1I2R - chains A and B; structure by X-ray diffraction, 2.10 A resolution.

# Chain A (and B)
Protein: Transaldolase B
From: Escherichia coli
Notes: EC 2.2.1.2; chain B of this document is another copy of the same molecule, construct and numbering; everything in this record applies to it too
UniProt: P0A870 (TALB_ECOLI); residues 2-317 here correspond to UniProt positions 1-316 (UniProt number = residue number - 1)
Sequence (316 residues; each row starts with the number of its first residue):
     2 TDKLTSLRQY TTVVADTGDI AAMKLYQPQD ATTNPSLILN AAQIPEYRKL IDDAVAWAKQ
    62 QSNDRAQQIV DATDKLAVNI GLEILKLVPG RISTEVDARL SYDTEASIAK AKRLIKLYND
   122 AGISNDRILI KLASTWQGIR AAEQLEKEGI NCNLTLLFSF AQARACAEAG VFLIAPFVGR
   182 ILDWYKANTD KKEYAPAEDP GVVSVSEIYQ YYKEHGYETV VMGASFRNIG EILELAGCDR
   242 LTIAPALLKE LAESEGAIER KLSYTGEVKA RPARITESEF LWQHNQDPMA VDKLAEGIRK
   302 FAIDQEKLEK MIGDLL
Sequence notes: engineered mutation A176 (Ser175 in P0A870)

# Chain A / chain B interface
Contacting residue pairs - 30 pairs, chain A then chain B:
  A99(A) with W283(B)
  R100(A) with W283(B)
  Y103(A) with S279(B), hydrogen bond (backbone-side chain); L282(B), hydrophobic; W283(B), hydrophobic; N286(B)
  D104(A) with S279(B)
  Q138(A) with L282(B)
  S279(A) with Y103(B), hydrogen bond (side chain-backbone); D104(B)
  L282(A) with Y103(B), hydrophobic; Q138(B)
  W283(A) with A99(B); R100(B); Y103(B), hydrophobic; I299(B), hydrophobic; A303(B), hydrophobic
  N286(A) with Y103(B); A296(B); R300(B), hydrogen bond (backbone-side chain)
  Q287(A) with R300(B)
  P289(A) with R300(B)
  V292(A) with V292(B), hydrophobic
  D293(A) with D293(B)
  A296(A) with N286(B)
  I299(A) with W283(B), hydrophobic
  R300(A) with N286(B), hydrogen bond (side chain-backbone); Q287(B); P289(B)
  A303(A) with W283(B), hydrophobic
Other interface residues (no listed pair), chain A (18 interface residues in all): E278
Other interface residues (no listed pair), chain B (18 interface residues in all): E278

# Summary
Chain A and chain B each contribute 18 residues to their interface, with 4 hydrogen bonds. Polar contacts
include Y103(A)-S279(B) and N286(A)-R300(B).
Both chains are Transaldolase B (Escherichia coli). Entry 1I2R (Crystal structure of escherichia coli
transaldolase B mutant S176A) was determined by X-ray diffraction (same publication as 1I2N, 1I2O, 1I2P and
1I2Q).
